7NAD - chains 1 and x of the 26 polymer chains in the assembly; structure by electron microscopy, 3.04 A resolution.

Chain 1:
Molecule: 25S rRNA
Organism: Saccharomyces cerevisiae BY4741
Sequence (697 nucleotides; numbered 820 to 3372; 1856 numbers in that range are skipped by the numbering (no residue carries them; nothing is unmodelled there); the number before each row is that of its first residue):
   820 AUGCCUGAAU AGGGUGAAGC CAGAGGAAAC UCUGGUGGAG GCUCG
   893 CGAAUUUGGG UAU
  1446 AGUAGCAAAU AUUCAAAUGA GAACUUUGAA GACUGAAGUG GGGAAAGGUU CCACGUCAAC
  1506 AGCAGUUGGA CGUGGGUUAG UCGAUCCUAA GAGAUG
  1552 GUUUCAAAGG CCUGA
  1574 CAGGCCACCA UCGAAAGGGA AUCCGGUUAA GAUUCCGGAA CCUGGAUAUG GAUUCUUCAC
  1634 GGUAACGUAA CUGAAUGUGG AGACGUCGGC GCGAGCCCUG GGAGGAGUUA UCUUUUCUUC
  1694 UUAACAGCUU AUCACCCCGG AAUUGGUUUA UCCGGAGAUG GGGUCUUAUG GCUGGAAGAG
  1754 GCCAGCACCU UUGCUGGCUC CGGUGCGCUU GUGACGGCCC GUGAAAAUCC ACAGGAAGGA
  1814 AUAGUUUUCA UGCCAGGUCG UACUG
  1853 UCUCCAAGGU GAACAGCCUC UAGUUGAUAG AA
  1892 GAUAAGGGAA GUCGG
  1916 UCCGUAACUU CGGGAUAAGG AUUGGCUCUA AGGGUCGGGU AGUGAGGGCC UUGGUCA
  2050 CGGCCUUGG
  2080 CUUGCUACAA UUAACGAUCA ACUUAGAACU GGUACGGACA AGGGGAAUCU GACUG
  2318 UUAACGAGAU UCCCACUGUC CCUAUCUACU AUCUAGCGA
  3061 GGCUGUCUGA UCAGGCAUUG C
  3333 GUAAGCAGUA GAGUAGCC
  3356 GUUACGAUCU GCUGAGA

Chain x:
Molecule: SPB4 isoform 1
Organism: Saccharomyces cerevisiae BY4741
UniProt: A0A8H8UL81 (A0A8H8UL81_YEASX); residue numbers follow UniProt; this construct covers 1-606
Amino-acid sequence (606 residues; each row starts with the number of its first residue):
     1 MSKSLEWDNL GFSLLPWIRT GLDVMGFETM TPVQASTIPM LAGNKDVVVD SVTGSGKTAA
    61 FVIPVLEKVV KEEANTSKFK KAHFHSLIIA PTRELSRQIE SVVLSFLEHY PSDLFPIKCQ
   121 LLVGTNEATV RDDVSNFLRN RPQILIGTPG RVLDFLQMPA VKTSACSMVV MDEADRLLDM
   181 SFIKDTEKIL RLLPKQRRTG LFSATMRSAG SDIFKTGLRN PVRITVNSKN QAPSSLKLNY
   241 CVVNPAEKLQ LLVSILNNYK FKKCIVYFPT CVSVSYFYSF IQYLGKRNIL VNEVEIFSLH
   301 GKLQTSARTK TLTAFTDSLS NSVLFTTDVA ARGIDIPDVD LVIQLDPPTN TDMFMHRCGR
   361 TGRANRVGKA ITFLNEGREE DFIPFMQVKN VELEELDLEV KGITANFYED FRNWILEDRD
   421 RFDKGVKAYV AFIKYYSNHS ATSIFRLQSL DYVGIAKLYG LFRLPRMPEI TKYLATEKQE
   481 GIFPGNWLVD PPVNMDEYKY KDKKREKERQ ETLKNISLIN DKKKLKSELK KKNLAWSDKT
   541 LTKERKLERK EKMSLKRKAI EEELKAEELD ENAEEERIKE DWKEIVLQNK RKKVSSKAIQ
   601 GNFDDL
Not modelled in the structure: 1-3, 229-233, 318-319, 475-485, 561-606
Differences from the reference sequence: conflict Ala-405 (Thr in A0A8H8UL81)

Interface between chain 1 and chain x:
Pairs across the interface - 115 pairs, chain 1 then chain x:
  A1714(1) with Lys-195(x), phosphate contact
  A1715(1) with Arg-191(x), salt bridge to the phosphate; Lys-195(x), salt bridge to the phosphate
  U1716(1) with Glu-187(x), base contact; Lys-195(x), salt bridge to the phosphate; Phe-214(x), sugar contact; Lys-215(x), base contact
  A1731(1) with Arg-191(x), base contact
  C1923(1) with Lys-539(x), base contact
  U1924(1) with Trp-536(x), hydrogen bond to the base
  U1925(1) with Trp-536(x), base contact
  A1932(1) with Lys-434(x), salt bridge to the phosphate; Pro-468(x), base contact
  A1933(1) with Arg-466(x), base contact
  G1934(1) with Lys-530(x), sugar contact
  G1935(1) with Lys-523(x), base contact; Lys-524(x), hydrogen bond to the base; Ser-527(x), base contact
  A1936(1) with Arg-466(x), base contact; Lys-523(x), base contact
  U1937(1) with Arg-463(x), hydrogen bond to the sugar; Leu-464(x), hydrogen bond to the base; Pro-465(x), base contact; Arg-466(x), base contact
  U1938(1) with Arg-466(x), salt bridge to the phosphate
  G1939(1) with Val-426(x), base contact; Lys-427(x), phosphate contact; Val-430(x), sugar contact; Pro-465(x), base contact; Arg-466(x), hydrogen bond to the base
  G1940(1) with Lys-427(x), phosphate contact; Val-430(x), base contact; Ala-431(x), sugar contact; Lys-434(x), base contact; Arg-466(x), base contact; Met-467(x), base contact; Pro-468(x), base contact; Glu-469(x), hydrogen bond to the base
  C1941(1) with Pro-269(x), sugar contact; Thr-270(x), phosphate contact; Ala-431(x), sugar contact; Lys-434(x), base contact; Tyr-435(x), sugar contact; Asn-438(x), base contact
  U1942(1) with Arg-176(x), hydrogen bond to the base; Pro-269(x), sugar contact; Thr-270(x), phosphate contact; Cys-271(x), hydrogen bond to the phosphate; Lys-302(x), salt bridge to the phosphate; Thr-327(x), phosphate contact; Asp-328(x), sugar contact
  C1943(1) with Pro-91(x), hydrogen bond to the sugar; Thr-92(x), sugar contact; Arg-176(x), sugar contact; Phe-182(x), base contact; Cys-271(x), hydrogen bond to the phosphate; Gly-301(x), hydrogen bond to the phosphate; Thr-327(x), hydrogen bond to the phosphate; Val-329(x), sugar contact
  U1944(1) with Pro-91(x), sugar contact; Arg-93(x), salt bridge to the phosphate; Thr-148(x), hydrogen bond to the phosphate; Gly-150(x), hydrogen bond to the sugar; Phe-182(x), sugar contact; Gly-301(x), phosphate contact; Arg-308(x), salt bridge to the phosphate
  A1945(1) with Arg-93(x), salt bridge to the phosphate; Val-123(x), phosphate contact; Gly-124(x), hydrogen bond to the phosphate; Thr-148(x), hydrogen bond to the phosphate; Gly-150(x), sugar contact; Arg-151(x), hydrogen bond to the sugar; Asp-154(x), hydrogen bond to the sugar
  A1946(1) with Gly-124(x), phosphate contact; Thr-125(x), hydrogen bond to the phosphate; Arg-151(x), salt bridge to the phosphate
  U2090(1) with Lys-310(x), hydrogen bond to the phosphate
  U2091(1) with Tyr-278(x), base contact; Phe-297(x), base contact; Ser-298(x), hydrogen bond to the base; Lys-310(x), salt bridge to the phosphate
  A2093(1) with Ser-298(x), hydrogen bond to the base; Leu-303(x), base contact; Ala-307(x), base contact; Thr-311(x), hydrogen bond to the base
  G2095(1) with Asp-502(x), phosphate contact
  A2096(1) with Lys-504(x), salt bridge to the phosphate
  U2097(1) with Lys-504(x), salt bridge to the phosphate
  U2103(1) with Lys-522(x), base contact; Lys-526(x), base contact
  G2105(1) with Lys-526(x), salt bridge to the phosphate; Asn-533(x), sugar contact
  A2106(1) with Asn-533(x), hydrogen bond to the phosphate
  A2107(1) with Lys-532(x), base contact; Asn-533(x), base contact; Leu-534(x), hydrogen bond to the base; Trp-536(x), hydrogen bond to the base
  C2108(1) with Lys-532(x), base contact; Trp-536(x), base contact; Ser-537(x), hydrogen bond to the base; Asp-538(x), hydrogen bond to the base; Lys-539(x), base contact
  U2109(1) with Trp-536(x), base contact
  G3345(1) with Arg-549(x), sugar contact
  U3346(1) with Lys-546(x), salt bridge to the phosphate; Arg-549(x), salt bridge to the phosphate
  A3347(1) with Arg-545(x), salt bridge to the phosphate; Lys-546(x), salt bridge to the phosphate; Arg-549(x), base contact; Lys-552(x), base contact
  G3348(1) with Arg-545(x), salt bridge to the phosphate
  C3349(1) with Lys-552(x), base contact
  C3350(1) with Glu-548(x), hydrogen bond to the base; Lys-552(x), base contact
  G3356(1) with Lys-556(x), hydrogen bond to the base
Other interface residues (no listed pair), chain 1 (44 interface residues in all): U1732, G2110, U3357
Other interface residues (no listed pair), chain x (78 interface residues in all): Pro-149, Ser-181, Asp-185, Gly-217, His-300, Ile-433, Arg-505, Asn-520, Lys-531, Ala-535

Overview:
The interface between chain 1 and chain x involves 44 residues on one side and 78 on the other, with 30
hydrogen bonds and 19 salt bridges. Among the polar pairs are U1924(1)/Trp-536(x), G1935(1)/Lys-524(x) and
U1937(1)/Leu-464(x).
Chain 1 is 25S rRNA and chain x is SPB4 isoform 1, both from Saccharomyces cerevisiae BY4741; the structure,
State E2 nucleolar 60S ribosomal biogenesis intermediate - Spb4 local refinement model, was determined by
electron microscopy, deposited together with 7R72 and 7U0H.
